Entry 7DV4 (X-ray diffraction, 2.38 A resolution); this record covers chains A and B of the 4 polymer chains in the assembly.

# Chain A
Molecule: Cytotoxic T-lymphocyte protein 4
From: Homo sapiens
UniProt: P16410 (CTLA4_HUMAN); residues 1-118 here correspond to UniProt positions 36-153 (UniProt number = residue number + 35)
Chain sequence (118 residues; numbered 1 to 118; the number before each row is that of its first residue):
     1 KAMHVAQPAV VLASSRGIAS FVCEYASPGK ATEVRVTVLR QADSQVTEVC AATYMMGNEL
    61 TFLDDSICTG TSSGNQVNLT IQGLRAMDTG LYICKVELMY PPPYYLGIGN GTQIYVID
Unresolved in the structure: 1, 30-31
Disulfides: Cys23-Cys94, Cys50-Cys68
Curated features (UniProtKB/Swiss-Prot):
  - region: Val11 to Ser15 (Homodimerization), Met99 to Tyr104 (Important for interaction with CD80 and CD86), Tyr115 to Asp118 (Homodimerization)
  - glycosylation (N-linked (GlcNAc...) asparagine): Asn78, Asn110

# Chain B
Molecule: 4003-1(VH)
From: Homo sapiens
Chain sequence (120 residues; numbered 1 to 120; the number before each row is that of its first residue):
     1 GEVQLVESGG GLIQPGGSLR LSCAVSGFTV SKNYMSWVRQ APGKGLEWVS VVYSGGSKTY
    61 ADSVKGRFTI SRDNSKNTLY LQMNSLRAED TAVYYCARAV PHSPSSFDIW GQGTMVTVSS
Unresolved in the structure: 1
Disulfides: Cys23-Cys96

# How chain A and chain B interact
Contacting residue pairs - 30 pairs, chain A then chain B:
  Glu33(A) - Tyr53(B)
  Glu33(A) - Ser54(B)  hydrogen bond
  Glu33(A) - Gly55(B)  hydrogen bond (side chain-backbone)
  Arg35(A) - Tyr34(B)  hydrogen bond
  Arg35(A) - Ser103(B)  hydrogen bond
  Arg35(A) - Ser105(B)
  Glu48(A) - Ser105(B)  hydrogen bond
  Glu48(A) - Ser106(B)  hydrogen bond (side chain-backbone)
  Glu48(A) - Phe107(B)
  Cys50(A) - Phe107(B)  hydrophobic
  Ala51(A) - Phe107(B)  hydrophobic
  Thr53(A) - Tyr34(B)
  Tyr54(A) - Ser54(B)
  Met55(A) - Ser54(B)  hydrogen bond (backbone-side chain)
  Met55(A) - Gly55(B)
  Met55(A) - Ser57(B)
  Thr61(A) - Lys32(B)  hydrogen bond (side chain-backbone)
  Thr61(A) - Asn33(B)
  Leu63(A) - Tyr34(B)
  Leu63(A) - Arg98(B)
  Leu63(A) - Phe107(B)  hydrophobic
  Asp64(A) - Phe107(B)
  Glu97(A) - Ser103(B)  hydrogen bond
  Met99(A) - Tyr53(B)  hydrophobic
  Met99(A) - Val100(B)  hydrophobic
  Met99(A) - His102(B)  hydrogen bond (backbone-side chain)
  Tyr100(A) - Tyr53(B)  hydrophobic
  Tyr100(A) - Ser57(B)
  Tyr100(A) - Thr59(B)
  Tyr104(A) - His102(B)
Also at the interface, not in a pair above, chain A (17 interface residues in all): Val49, Lys95
Also at the interface, not in a pair above, chain B (19 interface residues in all): Gly56, Lys58, Pro104, Asp108
The authors on this interface:
  - interface residues, chain A: Glu33(A), Arg35(A), Glu48(A), Cys50(A), Ala51(A), Thr53(A), Tyr54(A), Met55(A), Thr61(A), Leu63(A), Glu97(A), Met99(A), Tyr100(A), Tyr104(A)

# Summary
17 residues of chain A face 19 of chain B across their interface, with 10 hydrogen bonds. Polar pairs include
Glu33(A)-Ser54(B), Glu33(A)-Gly55(B) and Arg35(A)-Tyr34(B). From the paper: interface residues Glu33(A),
Arg35(A) and Glu48(A) among others.
Chain A is Cytotoxic T-lymphocyte protein 4 and chain B is 4003-1(VH), both from Homo sapiens; the structure,
Crystal structure of anti-CTLA-4 VH domain in complex with human CTLA-4, was determined by X-ray diffraction.
